PDB entry 8YGD | electron microscopy, 2.84 A resolution | chains L and M of the 34 polymer chains in the assembly

Chain L:
Protein: Reaction center protein L chain
Organism: Fuscovulum blasticum DSM 2131
UniProtKB: A0A2L1K3X9 (A0A2L1K3X9_FUSBL); residues 1-282 here = UniProt positions 1-282
Sequence (282 residues; numbered 1 to 282; the number before each row is that of its first residue):
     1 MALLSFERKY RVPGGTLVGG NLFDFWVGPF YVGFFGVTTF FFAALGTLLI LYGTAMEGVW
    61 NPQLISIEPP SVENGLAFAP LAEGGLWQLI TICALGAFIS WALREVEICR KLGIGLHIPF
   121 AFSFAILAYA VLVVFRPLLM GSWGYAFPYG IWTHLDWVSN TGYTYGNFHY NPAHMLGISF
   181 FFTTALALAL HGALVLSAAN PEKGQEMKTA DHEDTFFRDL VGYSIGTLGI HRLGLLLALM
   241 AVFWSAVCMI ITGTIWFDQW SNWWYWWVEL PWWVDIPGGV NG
Unresolved in the structure: 1
Ion coordination: Fe2+: His191, His231 (shared with His219(M), Glu234(M), His266(M) of chain M)
Ligand contacts:
  - bacteriochlorophyll a (BCL), molecule 1: Phe98, Phe122, Ala125, Ile126, Ala128, Tyr129, Leu132, Trp157, Val158, Ser159, Thr161, Gly162, Tyr163, Asn167, Phe168, His169, His174, Gly177, Ile178, Phe181, Phe182, Val242, Ser245, Ala246, Cys248, Met249
  - bacteriochlorophyll a (BCL), molecule 2: Phe98, Tyr129, Leu132, Phe147, Ile151, Trp152, His154, Leu155, Trp157, Val158
  - bacteriochlorophyll a (BCL), molecule 3: Val158, Tyr163, His169, Phe182
  - bacteriochlorophyll a (BCL), molecule 4: His169, Met175, Ile178, Ser179, Phe182, Thr183, Leu186
  - bacteriopheophytin a (BPH), molecule 1: Thr39, Phe42, Ala43, Gly46, Ile50, Ile90, Cys93, Ala94, Ala97, Phe98, Trp101, Glu105, Ile118, Ala121, Phe122, Phe124, Ala125, Tyr149, Gly150, Ile151, Phe181, Ala238, Leu239, Val242
  - bacteriopheophytin a (BPH), molecule 2: Phe182, Ala185, Leu186, Ala189, Leu190, Leu220, Val221
  - 1,2-diacyl-sn-glycero-3-phosphocholine (PC1), molecule 1: Ala2, Val27, Gly28, Phe40
  - 1,2-diacyl-sn-glycero-3-phosphocholine (PC1), molecule 2: Thr16, Leu17, Val18, Phe35, Leu103, Arg110
  - 1,2-diacyl-sn-glycero-3-phosphocholine (PC1), molecule 3: Ile50, Pro62, Gln63, Ile65, Tyr149, Ile151, Trp152
  - 1,2-diacyl-sn-glycero-3-phosphocholine (PC1), molecule 4: Trp60, Asn61, Pro62, Gln63
  - 1,2-diacyl-sn-glycero-3-phosphocholine (PC1), molecule 5: Trp272, Trp273, Asp275, Ile276
  - ubiquinone-10 (U10), molecule 1: Leu22, Phe23, Phe34, Val37, Thr38, Phe42, Ala77, Phe78, Gln88, Thr91, Ile92, Leu95, Gly96, Ser100, Val134, Trp143
  - ubiquinone-10 (U10), molecule 2: Phe30, Val32, Gly36, Thr39, Phe40, Trp101, Arg104
  - ubiquinone-10 (U10), molecule 3: Ile99, Ala102, Val106, Cys109, Arg110, Gly113, Ile114, Leu116, Pro119, Phe120, Ser123, Ile126, Leu127, Ala130, Val134, Phe135
  - ubiquinone-10 (U10), molecule 4: Pro172, Met175, Leu176, Ser179, Trp244, Ile251, Ile255, Trp256, Trp263, Trp264
  - ubiquinone-10 (U10), molecule 5: Leu176, Ser179, Phe180, Thr183, Leu190, His191, Leu194, Glu213, Asp214, Phe217, Tyr223, Ser224, Ile225, Gly226, Thr227, Ile230, Leu233
  - ubiquinone-10 (U10), molecule 6: Trp264, Trp266, Trp267

Chain M:
Protein: Reaction center protein M chain
Organism: Fuscovulum blasticum DSM 2131
UniProtKB: A0A2T4J9V9 (A0A2T4J9V9_FUSBL); residues 1-307 here = UniProt positions 1-307
Sequence (307 residues; numbered 1 to 307; the number before each row is that of its first residue):
     1 MAEYQNIFTQ VQVGGAPEMG LVEGVDLSNR TKGTTNWTLL GWFGNAQIGP IYLGGWGTVS
    61 LISGVLWFMT IGAWFWYEAG FNPAVFMRDL FYLSLDAPDA KYGLGVPRDA EGIMWFIASF
   121 FMFVAVWSWW IRTYTRAAAL GMGKHTAWAF LSAIWLWMVL GFIRPILMGS WSEAVPYGIF
   181 THLDWTNNFS LTYGNLFYNP FHGLSIAFLY GSALLFAMHG ATILAVSRFG GDRELEQIVD
   241 RGTAAERAAL FWRWTMGFNA TMEGIHRWAW WFGVLVTLTG GIGILLSGTV VDNWYVWAQV
   301 HGYAPVN
Unresolved in the structure: 1-2, 307
Ion coordination: Fe2+: His219, Glu234, His266 (shared with His191(L), His231(L) of chain L)
Ligand contacts:
  - bacteriochlorophyll a (BCL), molecule 1: Trp67, Phe68, Leu90, Phe91, Met122, Trp157, Leu160, Val175, Ile179, His182, Leu183, Thr186
  - bacteriochlorophyll a (BCL), molecule 2: Trp67, Val126, Phe150, Ala153, Leu156, Trp157, Leu160, Trp185, Thr186, Asn187, Phe189, Ser190, Leu196, Phe197, His202, Ser205, Ile206, Leu209, Tyr210, Val276, Thr277, Gly280, Gly281, Ile284
  - bacteriochlorophyll a (BCL), molecule 3: Phe197, Gly203, Leu204, Ile206, Ala207, Tyr210, Gly211, Leu214
  - bacteriopheophytin a (BPH), molecule 1: Ser60, Leu61, Gly64, Val65, Phe68, Ala125, Val126, Trp129, Thr133, Thr146, Ala149, Phe150, Ala153, Gly273, Val274, Thr277
  - bacteriopheophytin a (BPH), molecule 2: Tyr210, Ala213, Leu214, Ala217, Met218, Trp252, Thr255, Met256
  - 1,2-diacyl-sn-glycero-3-phosphocholine (PC1), molecule 1: Leu66, Met69, Thr70, Ala73, Trp74, Trp76, Tyr77, Phe81, Arg108, Asp109, Ala110, Ile113, Met114, Ile117
  - 1,2-diacyl-sn-glycero-3-phosphocholine (PC1), molecule 2: Asn82, Pro83, Ala84
  - 1,2-diacyl-sn-glycero-3-phosphocholine (PC1), molecule 3: Leu104, Phe116, Phe162, Ile166, Trp171
  - 1,2-diacyl-sn-glycero-3-phosphocholine (PC1), molecule 4: Pro200, Gly203, Leu204, Ala207, Trp297, His301, Tyr303
  - 1,2-diacyl-sn-glycero-3-phosphocholine (PC1), molecule 5: Leu204, Ala207, Phe208, Met256, Gly257, Phe258, Trp268, Phe272
  - 1,2-diacyl-sn-glycero-3-phosphocholine (PC1), molecule 6: Gln299, Val300, His301, Gly302
  - spheroidene (SPO): Trp67, Phe68, Met69, Ile71, Gly72, Ala73, Phe75, Trp76, Phe86, Leu90, Trp115, Phe116, Ser119, Phe120, Met122, Phe123, Trp157, Met158, Leu160, Gly161, Phe162, Trp171, Val175, Pro176, Tyr177, Gly178, Ile179, His182
  - ubiquinone-10 (U10), molecule 1: Glu3, Gln5, Arg228
  - ubiquinone-10 (U10), molecule 2: Met87, Leu90, Phe91
  - ubiquinone-10 (U10), molecule 3: Leu214, Leu215, Met218, His219, Thr222, Ile223, Ala245, Ala248, Ala249, Trp252, Met256, Phe258, Asn259, Ala260, Thr261, Met262, Ile265, Trp268, Phe272

Chain L / chain M interface:
Contacting residue pairs (200; chain L residue first):
  Ala2(L) with Arg253(M), hydrogen bond (backbone-side chain)
  Leu4(L) with Arg253(M); Asn259(M)
  Phe6(L) with Arg241(M); Glu246(M); Leu250(M), hydrophobic
  Glu7(L) with Leu250(M); Arg253(M), salt bridge; Trp254(M), hydrogen bond
  Lys9(L) with Glu246(M), salt bridge
  Tyr10(L) with Thr243(M), hydrogen bond; Glu246(M), hydrogen bond; Arg247(M); Leu250(M), hydrophobic; Trp254(M)
  Trp26(L) with Trp254(M)
  Pro29(L) with Arg253(M); Trp254(M); Gly257(M)
  Phe30(L) with Trp254(M); Thr255(M); Met256(M); Gly257(M)
  Tyr31(L) with Trp254(M), hydrogen bond (backbone-backbone)
  Asn61(L) with Gly302(M), hydrogen bond (side chain-backbone)
  Gln63(L) with Tyr303(M)
  Leu64(L) with Gly302(M); Tyr303(M); Ala304(M); Pro305(M)
  Trp101(L) with Thr255(M)
  Arg104(L) with Trp254(M), hydrogen bond (side chain-backbone); Thr255(M), hydrogen bond (side chain-backbone)
  Glu105(L) with Phe251(M)
  Ile108(L) with Phe251(M), hydrophobic; Trp254(M), hydrophobic; Thr255(M)
  Cys109(L) with Phe251(M), hydrophobic
  Lys111(L) with Trp254(M)
  Leu112(L) with Arg247(M), hydrogen bond (backbone-side chain); Leu250(M); Phe251(M); Trp254(M), hydrophobic
  Gly113(L) with Phe229(M)
  Ile114(L) with Ala225(M); Val226(M), hydrophobic; Arg247(M); Phe251(M), hydrophobic
  Gly115(L) with Ala225(M), hydrogen bond (backbone-backbone); Arg228(M)
  His117(L) with Gln5(M), hydrogen bond (side chain-backbone); Ala221(M); Leu224(M)
  Ile118(L) with Ala221(M); Thr222(M); Phe251(M), hydrophobic; Trp252(M), hydrophobic
  Trp152(L) with Phe197(M); Tyr198(M), hydrogen bond (backbone-side chain); Tyr303(M)
  Leu155(L) with Phe197(M)
  Asp156(L) with Tyr198(M), hydrogen bond
  Val158(L) with Phe197(M), hydrophobic
  Ser159(L) with Asn195(M)
  Tyr163(L) with Asn187(M), hydrogen bond; Leu191(M)
  Asn167(L) with Leu183(M); Asp184(M); Asn187(M)
  His169(L) with Leu183(M); Thr186(M)
  Tyr170(L) with Phe180(M), hydrophobic; Asp184(M), hydrogen bond
  Met175(L) with Phe180(M), hydrophobic
  Phe181(L) with Ala213(M), hydrophobic
  Thr184(L) with Ala213(M)
  Ala187(L) with Phe216(M)
  Leu188(L) with Ser212(M); Phe216(M), hydrophobic; Ala269(M), hydrophobic
  His191(L) with His219(M), hydrogen bond; Glu234(M), salt bridge; His266(M), hydrogen bond
  Gly192(L) with His266(M)
  Ala193(L) with His145(M); Thr146(M); Trp270(M)
  Val195(L) with Glu234(M); His266(M)
  Leu196(L) with His145(M); Glu263(M); His266(M); Arg267(M)
  Ser197(L) with Met142(M); Gly143(M), hydrogen bond (backbone-backbone); His145(M), hydrogen bond (backbone-side chain)
  Ala198(L) with Met142(M), hydrophobic; Leu235(M), hydrophobic
  Asn200(L) with Gly143(M); His145(M); Glu263(M), hydrogen bond; Arg267(M)
  Pro201(L) with Gly141(M); Gly143(M)
  Glu202(L) with Ala138(M); Gly141(M); Met142(M); Lys144(M), salt bridge
  Gln205(L) with Gly141(M)
  Met207(L) with Leu235(M); Val239(M), hydrophobic
  Lys208(L) with Glu23(M), salt bridge; Leu140(M); Gly141(M); Leu235(M)
  Thr209(L) with Leu235(M)
  Ala210(L) with Leu235(M)
  Asp211(L) with Leu21(M)
  His212(L) with Leu21(M); Glu23(M), salt bridge; Leu140(M); Met142(M)
  Glu213(L) with Leu235(M)
  Asp214(L) with Asn45(M)
  Thr215(L) with Leu21(M); Arg30(M)
  Phe216(L) with Arg136(M); Ala137(M); Leu140(M), hydrophobic
  Arg218(L) with Asn45(M); Pro50(M); Ile51(M)
  Asp219(L) with Arg30(M), salt bridge; Pro50(M); Ile51(M); Tyr52(M), hydrogen bond (backbone-backbone); Arg132(M), hydrogen bond (backbone-side chain)
  Leu220(L) with Ile51(M); Trp129(M); Arg132(M), hydrogen bond (backbone-side chain)
  Val221(L) with Ile51(M)
  Gly222(L) with Ile48(M); Gly49(M), hydrogen bond (backbone-backbone); Ile51(M)
  Tyr223(L) with Leu40(M); Asn45(M), hydrogen bond (side chain-backbone); Gln47(M); Ile48(M), hydrophobic
  Ser224(L) with Asn45(M), hydrogen bond
  Ile225(L) with Gly44(M); Asn45(M), hydrogen bond (backbone-backbone)
  Gly226(L) with Asn45(M)
  Thr227(L) with Asp232(M)
  Leu228(L) with Asn6(M); Leu224(M), hydrophobic; Asp232(M)
  Gly229(L) with Phe43(M)
  Ile230(L) with Phe216(M)
  His231(L) with Phe216(M); His219(M), hydrogen bond; Gly220(M); Ile223(M); Glu234(M), salt bridge
  Arg232(L) with Asn6(M), hydrogen bond (side chain-backbone); Ile7(M), hydrogen bond (side chain-backbone); Thr9(M), hydrogen bond; Trp42(M); Phe43(M); Leu224(M)
  Leu233(L) with Phe43(M)
  Gly234(L) with Phe216(M)
  Leu235(L) with Phe216(M); Leu224(M), hydrophobic
  Leu236(L) with Phe43(M), hydrophobic
  Trp264(L) with Tyr92(M); Phe180(M), hydrophobic
  Tyr265(L) with Tyr92(M)
  Trp267(L) with Met87(M), hydrogen bond (side chain-backbone); Arg88(M)
  Val268(L) with Arg88(M)
  Trp273(L) with Ala84(M); Met87(M); Arg88(M), hydrogen bond (backbone-side chain)
  Val274(L) with Arg88(M), hydrogen bond (backbone-side chain)
  Ile276(L) with Asn82(M); Ala84(M), hydrophobic; Val85(M), hydrophobic; Arg88(M), hydrogen bond (backbone-side chain)
  Gly278(L) with Val85(M); Arg88(M), hydrogen bond (backbone-side chain)
  Gly279(L) with Glu78(M); Val85(M); Asp89(M)
  Val280(L) with Glu78(M); Asp89(M), hydrogen bond (backbone-side chain); Tyr92(M); Leu93(M), hydrophobic
  Asn281(L) with Arg88(M), hydrogen bond (backbone-side chain); Asp89(M), hydrogen bond (backbone-side chain)
  Gly282(L) with Arg88(M)
Interface residues without a listed pair, chain L (100 interface residues in all): Arg11, Ala121, Phe182, Ala185, Ala189, Leu190, Leu194, Ala199, Ala238
Interface residues without a listed pair, chain M (106 interface residues in all): Tyr4, Phe8, Glu18, Gly20, Val25, Ala79, Phe91, Thr133, Ala149, Ser190, Pro200, Leu209, Tyr210, Leu215, Ala217, Ser227, Ile238, Phe272, Gly273

Summary:
100 residues of chain L and 106 residues of chain M are in contact, with 39 hydrogen bonds and 8 salt bridges.
Polar pairs include Glu7(L)-Arg253(M), Lys9(L)-Glu246(M) and His191(L)-Glu234(M).
Chain L is Reaction center protein L chain and chain M is Reaction center protein M chain, both from
Fuscovulum blasticum DSM 2131; the structure, Rhodobacter blasticus RC-LH1 dimer, was determined by electron
microscopy together with 8YGL from the same study.
